Entry 5F61 (X-ray diffraction, 1.45 A resolution); this record covers chain A.

== Chain A ==
Protein: Bromodomain-containing protein 4
Organism: Homo sapiens
UniProtKB: O60885 (BRD4_HUMAN), isoform O60885-3; residues 44-168 here = UniProt positions 44-168
Sequence (127 residues; each row starts with the number of its first residue):
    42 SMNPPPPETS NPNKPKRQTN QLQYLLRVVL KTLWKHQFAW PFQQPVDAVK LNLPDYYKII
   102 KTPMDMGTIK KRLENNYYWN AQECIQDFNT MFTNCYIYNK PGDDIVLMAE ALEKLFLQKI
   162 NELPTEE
Sequence notes: expression tag (42-43)
Small-molecule neighbours: 5W0 (N-[3-[[2-[[3-fluoranyl-4-(4-methylpiperazin-1-yl)phenyl]amino]-5-methyl-pyrimidin-4-yl]amino]phenyl]-2-methyl-propane-2-sulfonamide): Trp81, Pro82, Phe83, Gln85, Pro86, Val87, Asp88, Lys91, Leu92, Leu94, Tyr97, Cys136, Tyr139, Asn140, Ile146
UniProt features mapped onto this chain:
  - site: Asn140 (Acetylated histone binding)
  - cross-link: Lys99 (Glycyl lysine isopeptide (Lys-Gly) (interchain with G-Cter in SUMO2))
  - natural variant: Asp145 (D145G: Found in a patient with a neurodevelopmental syndrome; uncertain significance)
  - mutagenesis: Asn140 (N140A: Abolishes binding to acetylated histones)
Reported in the primary citation:
  - binding site for 5W0: Pro82, Asp88, Lys91, Asn140

== In short ==
Ligands of chain A: compound 5W0. UniProt lists one mutagenesis site. The paper reports a binding site for 5W0
at Pro82, Asp88 and Lys91 among others.
Chain A is Bromodomain-containing protein 4 (Homo sapiens); the structure, Crystal structure of the first
bromodomain of human BRD4 in complex with MA4-022-1, was determined by X-ray diffraction (same publication as
5F5Z, 5F60, 5F62 and 5F63).
